Entry 3WTX (X-ray diffraction, 2.80 A resolution); this record covers chains A and B of the 5 polymer chains in the assembly.

== Chain A ==
Protein: Runt-related transcription factor 1
Source organism: Mus musculus
Reference sequence: Q03347 (RUNX1_MOUSE); numbering as in UniProt (aligned over 60-263)
Amino-acid sequence (204 residues; numbered 60 to 263; the number before each row is that of its first residue):
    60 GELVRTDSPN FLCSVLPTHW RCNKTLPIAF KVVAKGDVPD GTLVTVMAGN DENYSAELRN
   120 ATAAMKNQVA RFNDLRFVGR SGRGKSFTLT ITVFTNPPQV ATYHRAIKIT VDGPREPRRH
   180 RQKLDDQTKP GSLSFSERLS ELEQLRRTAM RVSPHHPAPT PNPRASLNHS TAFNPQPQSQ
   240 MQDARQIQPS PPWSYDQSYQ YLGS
Disordered / not traced: 178-263
Construct notes: engineered mutation K94 (Leu in Q03347)
Curated features (UniProtKB/Swiss-Prot):
  - region (Interaction with DNA): R80 to T84, R135 to G143, I168 to R177
  - binding site (chloride): N112, E116, R139, V170
  - modified residue (Phosphoserine): S193, S212, S249
  - mutagenesis: R80 (R80A: Interferes with DNA-binding), N109 (N109A: Interferes with heterodimerization), Y113 (Y113A: Interferes with heterodimerization), R142 (R142A: Interferes with DNA-binding), K144 (K144M: Interferes with DNA-binding), T149 (T149A: Interferes with heterodimerization), V170 (V170A: No effect), D171 (D171A: Interferes with DNA-binding), R174 (R174A: Interferes with DNA-binding), R177 (R177A: Interferes with DNA-binding), S249 (S249A: Reduced phosphorylation)
From the paper describing this entry:
  - mutagenesis - R80K, V170A: abolished binding to phosphorylated Ets1 with Runx1
  - mutagenesis - R80K, V170A: decreased signaling in response to phosphorylated Ets1 and Runx1
  - mutagenesis - R80K, V170A: abolished binding to Protein C-ets-1
  - mutagenesis - R80K, V170A: decreased signaling with Protein C-ets-1

== Chain B ==
Protein: Core-binding factor subunit beta
Source organism: Mus musculus
Reference sequence: Q08024 (PEBB_MOUSE); residues 1-142 here = UniProt positions 1-142
Amino-acid sequence (142 residues; numbered 1 to 142; the number before each row is that of its first residue):
     1 MPRVVPDQRS KFENEEFFRK LSRECEIKYT GFRDRPHEER QTRFQNACRD GRSEIAFVAT
    61 GTNLSLQFFP ASWQGEQRQT PSREYVDLER EAGKVYLKAP MILNGVCVIW KGWIDLHRLD
   121 GMGCLEFDEE RAQQEDALAQ QA
Disordered / not traced: 1, 73-79, 141-142
Curated features (UniProtKB/Swiss-Prot):
  - modified residue: S10 (Phosphoserine)
  - mutagenesis: V5 (V5A: Interferes with heterodimerization), N63 (N63A: Interferes with heterodimerization), N104 (N104A: Interferes with heterodimerization)

== Chain A / chain B interface ==
Contacting residue pairs - 45 pairs, chain A then chain B:
  D66(A) - N104(B)  hydrogen bond (backbone-side chain)
  S67(A) - N104(B)
  S67(A) - G105(B)
  P68(A) - P2(B)
  P68(A) - N104(B)
  P68(A) - G105(B)
  N69(A) - P2(B)  hydrogen bond (backbone-backbone)
  N69(A) - R3(B)
  M106(A) - N63(B)
  M106(A) - L64(B)
  M106(A) - S65(B)
  A107(A) - N63(B)
  G108(A) - G61(B)
  N109(A) - T60(B)
  N109(A) - G61(B)
  D110(A) - A59(B)
  N112(A) - R33(B)
  Y113(A) - K28(B)
  Y113(A) - Y29(B)
  Y113(A) - R33(B)  hydrogen bond
  Y113(A) - A56(B)
  Y113(A) - V58(B)  hydrophobic
  Y113(A) - G61(B)
  Y113(A) - N63(B)  hydrogen bond (backbone-side chain)
  S114(A) - T30(B)
  S114(A) - R33(B)  hydrogen bond (backbone-side chain)
  S114(A) - N63(B)  hydrogen bond
  T149(A) - N63(B)  hydrogen bond (side chain-backbone)
  F153(A) - S65(B)
  F153(A) - Q67(B)
  N155(A) - S72(B)
  P156(A) - R131(B)
  P157(A) - Q67(B)
  P157(A) - M101(B)
  P157(A) - I102(B)  hydrogen bond (backbone-backbone)
  Q158(A) - R3(B)
  Q158(A) - I102(B)
  V159(A) - L64(B)  hydrophobic
  V159(A) - M101(B)  hydrophobic
  V159(A) - I102(B)  hydrogen bond (backbone-backbone)
  V159(A) - L103(B)  hydrophobic
  V159(A) - N104(B)  hydrogen bond (backbone-backbone)
  A160(A) - N104(B)
  T161(A) - N104(B)  hydrogen bond
  H163(A) - F17(B)
Also at the interface, not in a pair above, chain A (28 interface residues in all): K94, G95, T104, A115, T151, T154
Also at the interface, not in a pair above, chain B (29 interface residues in all): V4, V5, K11, T62, A71, P100

== In short ==
Chain A and chain B form an interface of 28 and 29 residues respectively, with 11 hydrogen bonds. Among the
polar pairs are D66(A)-N104(B), Y113(A)-R33(B) and Y113(A)-N63(B). The paper reports that R80K and V170A of
chain A abolish binding to phosphorylated Ets1 with Runx1; R80K and V170A of chain A reduce signaling in
response to phosphorylated Ets1 and Runx1.
Chain A is Runt-related transcription factor 1 and chain B is Core-binding factor subunit beta, both from Mus
musculus; the structure, Crystal structure of the complex comprised of ETS1(Y329A), RUNX1, CBFBETA, and the
tcralpha gene enhancer DNA, was determined by X-ray diffraction, deposited together with 3WTS, 3WTT, 3WTU,
3WTV, 3WTW and 3WU1.
